PDB entry 8FLU | electron microscopy, 2.76 A resolution | chains A and B of the 6 polymer chains in the assembly

== Chain A ==
Molecule: Guanine nucleotide-binding protein G(s) subunit alpha isoforms short
From: Homo sapiens
Reference sequence: P63092 (GNAS2_HUMAN); numbering as in UniProt (aligned over 1-394)
Amino-acid sequence (394 residues; numbered 1 to 394; the number before each row is that of its first residue):
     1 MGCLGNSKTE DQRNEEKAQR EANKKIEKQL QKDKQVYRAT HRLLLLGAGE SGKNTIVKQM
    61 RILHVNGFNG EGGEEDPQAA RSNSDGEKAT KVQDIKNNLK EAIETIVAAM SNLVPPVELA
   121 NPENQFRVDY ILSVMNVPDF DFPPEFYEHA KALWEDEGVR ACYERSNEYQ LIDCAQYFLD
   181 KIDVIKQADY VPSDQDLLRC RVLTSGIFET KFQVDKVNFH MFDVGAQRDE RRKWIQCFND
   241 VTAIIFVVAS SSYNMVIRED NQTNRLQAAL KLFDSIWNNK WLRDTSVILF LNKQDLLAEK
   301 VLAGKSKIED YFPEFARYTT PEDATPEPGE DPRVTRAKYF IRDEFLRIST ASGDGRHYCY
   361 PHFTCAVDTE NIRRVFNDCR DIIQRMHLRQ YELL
Not modelled in the structure: 1-12, 61-204, 252-261
Construct notes: engineered mutation Asn54 (Ser in P63092), Ala226 (Gly in P63092), Ala268 (Glu in P63092), Lys271 (Asn in P63092), Asp274 (Lys in P63092), Lys280 (Arg in P63092), Asp284 (Thr in P63092), Thr285 (Ile in P63092)

== Chain B ==
Molecule: Guanine nucleotide-binding protein G(I)/G(S)/G(T) subunit beta-1
From: Homo sapiens
Reference sequence: P62873 (GBB1_HUMAN); residues 2-340 here = UniProt positions 2-340
Amino-acid sequence (340 residues; row label = number of the first residue in the row):
     1 QSELDQLRQE AEQLKNQIRD ARKACADATL SQITNNIDPV GRIQMRTRRT LRGHLAKIYA
    61 MHWGTDSRLL VSASQDGKLI IWDSYTTNKV HAIPLRSSWV MTCAYAPSGN YVACGGLDNI
   121 CSIYNLKTRE GNVRVSRELA GHTGYLSCCR FLDDNQIVTS SGDTTCALWD IETGQQTTTF
   181 TGHTGDVMSL SLAPDTRLFV SGACDASAKL WDVREGMCRQ TFTGHESDIN AICFFPNGNA
   241 FATGSDDATC RLFDLRADQE LMTYSHDNII CGITSVSFSK SGRLLLAGYD DFNCNVWDAL
   301 KADRAGVLAG HDNRVSCLGV TDDGMAVATG SWDSFLKIWN
Not modelled in the structure: 1-3
Construct notes: expression tag (1)

== Interface between chain A and chain B ==
Pairs across the interface - 74 pairs, chain A then chain B:
  Glu16(A) with Arg68(B), salt bridge; Thr86(B)
  Gln19(A) with Arg68(B); Asp83(B), hydrogen bond; Thr86(B), hydrogen bond; Asn88(B), hydrogen bond
  Asn23(A) with Asn88(B); Lys89(B), hydrogen bond (side chain-backbone)
  Ile26(A) with Lys89(B); Val90(B); His91(B); Ala92(B), hydrophobic
  Glu27(A) with Lys89(B), salt bridge
  Leu30(A) with Gly53(B); Lys78(B); Ile80(B), hydrophobic; Lys89(B)
  Asp33(A) with Lys78(B), salt bridge
  Lys34(A) with Leu55(B)
  Tyr37(A) with Leu55(B), hydrophobic; Ala56(B); Asp76(B)
  Arg38(A) with Leu55(B)
  Ser205(A) with Asp118(B); Asn119(B); Ile120(B)
  Gly206(A) with Leu117(B); Asp118(B); Asn119(B)
  Ile207(A) with Ser97(B); Trp99(B); Leu117(B), hydrogen bond (backbone-backbone); Asp118(B)
  Phe222(A) with Ser98(B); Trp99(B)
  Ala226(A) with Asn119(B); Thr143(B)
  Gln227(A) with Leu117(B), hydrogen bond (side chain-backbone); Asn119(B), hydrogen bond; Gly144(B); Tyr145(B), hydrogen bond (side chain-backbone)
  Arg228(A) with Gly162(B), hydrogen bond (side chain-backbone); Asp163(B); Thr164(B); Thr184(B); Gly185(B); Asp186(B), salt bridge
  Glu230(A) with Thr184(B); Asp186(B)
  Arg232(A) with Cys204(B), hydrogen bond (side chain-backbone); Asp228(B), salt bridge
  Lys233(A) with Tyr145(B); Met188(B); Cys204(B); Asp228(B), salt bridge; Asn230(B), hydrogen bond; Asp246(B), salt bridge
  Trp234(A) with Leu117(B), hydrophobic; Tyr145(B)
  Gln236(A) with Lys57(B); Arg314(B), hydrogen bond; Trp332(B)
  Cys237(A) with Lys57(B), hydrogen bond (backbone-side chain); Gln75(B); Trp99(B); Met101(B), hydrogen bond
  Phe238(A) with Trp99(B), hydrophobic; Leu117(B), hydrophobic
  Asn239(A) with Lys57(B), hydrogen bond; Trp332(B)
  Asp240(A) with Lys57(B), salt bridge
  Val241(A) with Trp99(B), hydrophobic
  Trp281(A) with Asp290(B); Arg314(B)
Also at the interface, not in a pair above, chain A (32 interface residues in all): Arg20, Arg42, His220, Lys280
Also at the interface, not in a pair above, chain B (45 interface residues in all): Tyr59, Thr87, Cys271, Phe292

== In short ==
Chain A and chain B form an interface of 32 and 45 residues respectively; the contacts include 15 hydrogen
bonds and 8 salt bridges. Polar contacts include Glu16(A)-Arg68(B), Glu27(A)-Lys89(B) and Asp33(A)-Lys78(B).
Here chain A is Guanine nucleotide-binding protein G(s) subunit alpha isoforms short and chain B is Guanine
nucleotide-binding protein G(I)/G(S)/G(T) subunit beta-1, both from Homo sapiens. Entry 8FLU (Human PTH1R in
complex with LA-PTH and Gs) was determined by electron microscopy together with 8FLQ, 8FLR, 8FLS and 8FLT from
the same study.
